8XZJ - chains B and S of the 6 polymer chains in the assembly; structure by electron microscopy, 3.00 A resolution.

Chain B:
Protein: Guanine nucleotide-binding protein G(I)/G(S)/G(T) subunit beta-1
Organism: Homo sapiens
UniProt: P62873 (GBB1_HUMAN); numbering as in UniProt (aligned over 2-340)
Sequence (339 residues; row label = number of the first residue in the row):
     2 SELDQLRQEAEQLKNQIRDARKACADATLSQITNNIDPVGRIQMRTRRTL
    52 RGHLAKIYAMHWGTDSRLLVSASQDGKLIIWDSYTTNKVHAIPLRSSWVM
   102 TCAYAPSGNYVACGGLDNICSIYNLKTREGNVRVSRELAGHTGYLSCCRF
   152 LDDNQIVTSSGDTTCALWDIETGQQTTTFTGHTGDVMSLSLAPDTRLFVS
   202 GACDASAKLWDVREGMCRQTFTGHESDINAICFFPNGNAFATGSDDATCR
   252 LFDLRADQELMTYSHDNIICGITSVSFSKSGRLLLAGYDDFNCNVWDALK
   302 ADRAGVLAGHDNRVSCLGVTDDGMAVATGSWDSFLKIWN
Swiss-Prot annotation at these positions:
  - modified residue: Ser2 (N-acetylserine), His266 (Phosphohistidine)
  - natural variant: Leu30 (L30F: In MRD42; uncertain significance), Arg52 (R52G: In MRD42), Gly64 (G64V: In MRD42), Asp76 (D76E: In MRD42; D76G: In MRD42), Gly77 (G77S: In MRD42), Lys78 (K78R: In MRD42), Ile80 (I80N: In MRD42; I80T: In MRD42), His91 (H91R: In MRD42; uncertain significance), Ala92 (A92T: In MRD42), Pro94 (P94S: In MRD42), Leu95 (L95P: In MRD42), Arg96 (R96L: In MRD42), 5 further natural variant entries in UniProt

Chain S:
Protein: scFv16
Organism: synthetic construct
Notes: antibody fragment or engineered binder
Sequence (250 residues; numbered 1 to 238 plus 15 insertion-coded residues; 3 numbers in that range are skipped by the numbering (no residue carries them; nothing is unmodelled there); the number before each row is that of its first residue; a row labelled like 120A-120O holds insertion residues (120A, then the next letters in order)):
     1 DVQLVESGGGLVQPGGSRKLSCSASGFAFSSFGMHWVRQAPEKGLEWVAY
    51 ISSGSGTIYYADTVKGRFTISRDDPKNTLFLQMTSLRSEDTAMYYCVRSI
   101 YYYGSSPFDFWGQGTTLTVS
120A-120O SGGGGSGGGGSGGGG
   124 SDIVMTQATSSVPVTPGESVSISCRSSKSLLHSNGNTYLYWFLQRPGQSP
   174 QLLIYRMSNLASGVPDRFSGSGSGTAFTLTISRLEAEDVGVYYCMQHLEY
   224 PLTFGAGTKLELKGS
Unresolved in the structure: 1, 120A-120O, 236-238
Disulfides: Cys22-Cys96, Cys147-Cys217

Chain B / chain S interface:
Residue-residue contacts - 13 pairs, chain B then chain S:
  Asp66(B) with Tyr103(S)
  Arg68(B) with Tyr103(S)
  Leu69(B) with Tyr103(S), hydrophobic
  Asp83(B) with Tyr103(S)
  Val90(B) with Tyr102(S), hydrophobic
  Arg129(B) with Val2(S); Arg98(S), hydrogen bond (backbone-side chain)
  Glu130(B) with Gly26(S); Phe27(S); Ala28(S), hydrogen bond (backbone-backbone); Phe32(S)
  Gly131(B) with Phe32(S); Ile100(S)
Other interface residues (no listed pair), chain B (10 interface residues in all): His91, Asn132

Overview:
10 residues of chain B face 9 of chain S across their interface, with 2 hydrogen bonds. Polar contacts include
Arg129(B)-Arg98(S) and Glu130(B)-Ala28(S).
Chain B is Guanine nucleotide-binding protein G(I)/G(S)/G(T) subunit beta-1 (Homo sapiens) and chain S is
scFv16 (synthetic construct); the structure, Cryo-EM structure of the WN353-bound human APLNR-Gi complex, was
determined by electron microscopy, deposited together with 8XZG, 8XZF, 8XZH and 8XZI.
